Entry 7XUG (electron microscopy, 3.57 A resolution); this record covers chains A and J of the 8 polymer chains in the assembly.

Chain A:
Molecule: non-template DNA
Sequence (177 nucleotides; row label = number of the first residue in the row; numbers below 1 keep their minus sign (DG-54 is residue -54)):
   -54 GCATGAATTCCTATTGGTACTTTACATTAATGAACTTTAAGTACATCATA
    -4 AGCCCATAGACGAACGGCGCGTCTTTAAACCATGCGTCGGGAGCGCGGCG
    46 GGTTCAGGATGAACGGCAATGCTGCTCATTAGCGAGAAGGCTTTTTTGCT
    96 TTTAGAATTGTGAGCGCTCACAATTCG
Unresolved in the structure: -54 to 78, 86-95, 109-122

Chain J:
Molecule: DNA-directed RNA polymerase subunit beta'
From: Escherichia coli (strain K12)
Notes: EC 2.7.7.6
Reference sequence: P0A8T7 (RPOC_ECOLI); residues 1-1407 here = UniProt positions 1-1407
Sequence (1430 residues; row label = number of the first residue in the row):
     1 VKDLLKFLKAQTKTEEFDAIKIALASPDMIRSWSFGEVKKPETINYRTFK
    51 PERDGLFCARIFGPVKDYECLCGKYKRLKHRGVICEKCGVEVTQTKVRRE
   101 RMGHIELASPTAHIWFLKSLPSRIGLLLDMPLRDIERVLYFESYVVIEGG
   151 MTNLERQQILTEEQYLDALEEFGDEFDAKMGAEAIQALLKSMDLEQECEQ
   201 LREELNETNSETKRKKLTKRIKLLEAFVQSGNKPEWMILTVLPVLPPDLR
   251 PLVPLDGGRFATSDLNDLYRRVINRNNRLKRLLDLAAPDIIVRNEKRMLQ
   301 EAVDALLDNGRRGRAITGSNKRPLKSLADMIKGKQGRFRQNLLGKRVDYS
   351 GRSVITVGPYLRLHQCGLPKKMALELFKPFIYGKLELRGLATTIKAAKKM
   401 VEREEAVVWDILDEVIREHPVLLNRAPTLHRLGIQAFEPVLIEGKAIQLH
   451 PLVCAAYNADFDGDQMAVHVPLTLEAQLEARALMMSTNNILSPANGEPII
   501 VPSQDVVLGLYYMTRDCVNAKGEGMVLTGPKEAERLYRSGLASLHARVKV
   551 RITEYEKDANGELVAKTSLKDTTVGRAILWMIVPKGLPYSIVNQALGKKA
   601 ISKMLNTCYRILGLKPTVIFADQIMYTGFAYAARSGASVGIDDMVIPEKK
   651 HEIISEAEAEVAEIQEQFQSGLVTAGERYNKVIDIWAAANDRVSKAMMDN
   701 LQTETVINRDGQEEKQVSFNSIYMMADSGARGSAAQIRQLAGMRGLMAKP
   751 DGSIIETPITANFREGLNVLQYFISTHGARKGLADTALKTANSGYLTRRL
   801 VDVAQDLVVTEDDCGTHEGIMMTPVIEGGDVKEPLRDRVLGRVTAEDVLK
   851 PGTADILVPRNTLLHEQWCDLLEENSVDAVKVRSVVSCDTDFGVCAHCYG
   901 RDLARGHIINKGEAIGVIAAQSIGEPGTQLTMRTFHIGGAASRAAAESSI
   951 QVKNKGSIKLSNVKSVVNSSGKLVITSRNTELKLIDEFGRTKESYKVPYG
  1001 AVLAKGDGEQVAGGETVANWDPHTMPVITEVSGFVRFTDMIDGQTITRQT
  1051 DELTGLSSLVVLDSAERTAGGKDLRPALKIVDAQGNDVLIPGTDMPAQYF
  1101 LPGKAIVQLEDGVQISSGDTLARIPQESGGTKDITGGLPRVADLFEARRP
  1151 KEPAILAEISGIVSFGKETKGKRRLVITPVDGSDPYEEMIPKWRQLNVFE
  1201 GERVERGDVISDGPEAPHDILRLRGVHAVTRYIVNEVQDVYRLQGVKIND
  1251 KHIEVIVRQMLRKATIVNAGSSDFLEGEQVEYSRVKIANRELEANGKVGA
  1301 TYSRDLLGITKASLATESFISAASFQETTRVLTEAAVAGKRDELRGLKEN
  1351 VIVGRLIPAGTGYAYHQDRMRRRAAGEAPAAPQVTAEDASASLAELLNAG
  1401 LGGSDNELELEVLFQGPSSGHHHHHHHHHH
Unresolved in the structure: 1-15, 934-944, 1127-1134, 1374-1430
Differences from the reference sequence: conflict Val1 (Met in P0A8T7); expression tag (1408-1430)
UniProt features mapped onto this chain:
  - binding site (Zn(2+)): Cys70, Cys72, Cys85, Cys88, Cys814, Cys888, Cys895, Cys898
  - binding site (Mg(2+)): Asp460, Asp462, Asp464
  - modified residue: Lys983 (N6-acetyllysine)
  - mutagenesis: Gln504 (Q504P: Resistant to antibiotics salinamide A and B), Asn690 (N690D: Resistant to antibiotics salinamide A and B), Met697 (M697V: Resistant to antibiotics salinamide A and B), Ala735 (A735T: Resistant to antibiotics salinamide A and B), Arg738 (R738C/H/P/S: Resistant to antibiotics salinamide A and B), Ala748 (A748E: Resistant to antibiotics salinamide A and B), Pro758 (P758S/T: Resistant to antibiotics salinamide A and B), Phe763 (F763C: Resistant to antibiotics salinamide A and B), Ser775 (S775A: Resistant to antibiotics salinamide A and B), Ala779 (A779T/V: Resistant to antibiotics salinamide A and B), Arg780 (R780C: Resistant to antibiotics salinamide A and B), Gly782 (G782A/C: Resistant to antibiotics salinamide A and B), 1 further mutagenesis entry in UniProt
Metal / ion sites: Zn2+ site 1: Cys70, Cys72, Cys85, Cys88; Mg2+: Asp460, Asp462, Asp464 (shared with 1 residue of chain R); Zn2+ site 2: Cys814, Cys888, Cys895, Cys898

Interface between chain A and chain J:
Contacting residue pairs (10):
  DG81(A) - Arg47(J)  salt bridge to the phosphate
  DG85(A) - Arg270(J)  base contact
  DG85(A) - Asn274(J)  base contact
  DG85(A) - Arg278(J)  salt bridge to the phosphate
  DA99(A) - Arg1148(J)  salt bridge to the phosphate
  DA101(A) - Lys1311(J)  phosphate contact
  DA102(A) - Pro121(J)  phosphate contact
  DA102(A) - Lys219(J)  salt bridge to the phosphate
  DT103(A) - Arg133(J)  sugar contact
  DA108(A) - Lys1170(J)  hydrogen bond to the phosphate
Also at the interface, not in a pair above, chain A (10 interface residues in all): DT98, DG100, DT104
Also at the interface, not in a pair above, chain J (11 interface residues in all): Asp267

In short:
The interface between chain A and chain J involves 10 residues on one side and 11 on the other, with 1
hydrogen bond and 4 salt bridges. Polar pairs include DA108(A)-Lys1170(J), DG81(A)-Arg47(J) and
DG85(A)-Arg278(J).
Chain A is non-template DNA and chain J is DNA-directed RNA polymerase subunit beta' (Escherichia coli (strain
K12)); the structure, cryo-EM structure of HK022 putRNA-less E.coli RNA polymerase elongation complex, was
determined by electron microscopy, deposited together with 7XUE and 7XUI.
